PDB entry 9PDD | electron microscopy, 4.16 A resolution (low resolution: residue-level contacts below are approximate; hydrogen-bond / salt-bridge calls are withheld) | chains B and C of the 11 polymer chains in the assembly

# Chain B (and C)
Protein: Vesicle-fusing ATPase
Source organism: Cricetulus griseus
Notes: EC 3.6.4.6; chain C of this document is another copy of the same molecule, construct and numbering; everything in this record applies to it too
Reference sequence: P18708 (NSF_CRIGR); residues 1-744 here = UniProt positions 1-744
Amino-acid sequence (747 residues; numbered -2 to 744; the number before each row is that of its first residue; numbers below 1 keep their minus sign (Gly-2 is residue -2)):
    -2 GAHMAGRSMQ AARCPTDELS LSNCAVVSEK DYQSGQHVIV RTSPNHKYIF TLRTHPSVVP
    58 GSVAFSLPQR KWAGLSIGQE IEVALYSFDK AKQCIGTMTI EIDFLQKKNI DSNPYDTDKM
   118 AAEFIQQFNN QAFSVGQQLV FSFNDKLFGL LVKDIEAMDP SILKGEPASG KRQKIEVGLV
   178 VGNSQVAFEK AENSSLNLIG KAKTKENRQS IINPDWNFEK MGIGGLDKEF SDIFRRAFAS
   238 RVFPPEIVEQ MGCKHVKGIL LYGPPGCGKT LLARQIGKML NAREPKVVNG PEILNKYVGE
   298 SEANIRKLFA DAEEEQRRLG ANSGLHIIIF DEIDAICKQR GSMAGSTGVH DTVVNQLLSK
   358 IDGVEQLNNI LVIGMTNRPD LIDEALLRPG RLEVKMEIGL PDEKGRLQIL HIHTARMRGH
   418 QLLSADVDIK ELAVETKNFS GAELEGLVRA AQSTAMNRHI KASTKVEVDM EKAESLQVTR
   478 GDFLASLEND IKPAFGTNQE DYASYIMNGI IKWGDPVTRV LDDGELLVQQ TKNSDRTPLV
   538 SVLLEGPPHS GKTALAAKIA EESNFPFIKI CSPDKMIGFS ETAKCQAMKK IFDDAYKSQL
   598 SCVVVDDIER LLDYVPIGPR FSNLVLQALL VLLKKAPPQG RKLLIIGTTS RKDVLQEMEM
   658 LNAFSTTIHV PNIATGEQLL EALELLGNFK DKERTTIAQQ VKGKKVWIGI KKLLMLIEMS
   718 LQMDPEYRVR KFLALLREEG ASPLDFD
Disordered / not traced: -2 to 0, 157-168, 741-744
Construct notes: expression tag (-2 to 0)
Ligand contacts:
  - ADP (adenosine-5'-diphosphate), molecule 1: Gly219, Ile220, Gly221, Leu223, Pro262, Gly263, Cys264, Gly265, Lys266, Thr267, Leu268, Ile406, His410, Gly438, Ala439, Glu442
  - ADP, molecule 2: Lys251, Arg385, Arg388
  - ATP (adenosine-5'-triphosphate): Met504, Asn505, Gly506, Ile507, Ile508, Trp510, Val514, Pro545, His546, Ser547, Gly548, Lys549, Thr550, Ala551, Asp604, Ile707, Lys708
Curated features (UniProtKB/Swiss-Prot):
  - binding site (ATP): Asn505 to Trp510, Pro545 to Leu552
  - binding site (Mg(2+)): Thr550
  - modified residue: Lys105 (N6-acetyllysine), Ser207 (Phosphoserine), Tyr259 (Phosphotyrosine), Ser569 (Phosphoserine)
From the paper describing this entry:
  - binding site for Unknown SNARE protein: Tyr294
  - binding site for phosphate ion: Glu329
  - mutagenesis - I209N: decreased catalytic activity on ternary SNARE complexes (citing earlier work)
  - mutagenesis - I209N: unchanged catalytic activity on binary SNARE complexes (citing earlier work)
  - post-translational modification sites: Ser207 (citing earlier work)

# Interface between chain B and chain C
Residue-residue contacts (55; chain B residue first):
  Ile209(B) - Val463(C)
  Trp213(B) - Thr461(C)
  Trp213(B) - Lys462(C)
  Trp213(B) - Val463(C)
  Asn214(B) - Thr461(C)
  Asn214(B) - Lys462(C)
  Phe215(B) - Thr461(C)
  Arg232(B) - Thr451(C)
  Arg232(B) - Asn454(C)
  Arg233(B) - Asp487(C)
  Phe240(B) - Met453(C)
  Phe240(B) - Ile457(C)
  Glu246(B) - Arg413(C)
  Gln247(B) - His417(C)
  Met248(B) - Met414(C)
  Met248(B) - Gln449(C)
  Lys251(B) - Arg446(C)
  Val295(B) - Asn292(C)
  Val295(B) - Lys293(C)
  Gly296(B) - Leu291(C)
  Glu297(B) - Lys293(C)
  Gly338(B) - Arg375(C)
  Ser339(B) - Arg375(C)
  Gly342(B) - Met340(C)
  Ser343(B) - Ala341(C)
  Thr349(B) - Pro288(C)
  Asn352(B) - Ala332(C)
  Gln353(B) - Pro288(C)
  Ser356(B) - Asn286(C)
  Ser356(B) - Gly287(C)
  Gly360(B) - Thr267(C)
  Val361(B) - Arg271(C)
  Val361(B) - Asp328(C)
  Gln363(B) - Arg271(C)
  Arg385(B) - Pro262(C)
  Arg385(B) - Gly263(C)
  Pro386(B) - Glu440(C)
  Glu390(B) - Asp487(C)
  Gln527(B) - Gln719(C)
  Asp532(B) - Glu715(C)
  Arg533(B) - Asn505(C)
  Arg533(B) - Leu683(C)
  Arg533(B) - Glu715(C)
  Thr534(B) - Glu715(C)
  Lys586(B) - Ile574(C)
  Pro616(B) - Arg617(C)
  Phe618(B) - Arg617(C)
  Asn620(B) - Asp610(C)
  Gln624(B) - Arg607(C)
  Gln624(B) - Asp610(C)
  Gln624(B) - Tyr611(C)
  Leu627(B) - Arg607(C)
  Leu629(B) - Ile574(C)
  Glu656(B) - Pro613(C)
  Ser662(B) - Met712(C)
Also at the interface, not in a pair above, chain B (62 interface residues in all): Ala236, Ile244, Gly249, Cys250, Val253, Tyr294, Arg337, Met340, Lys357, Leu523, Gln526, Asn530, Ser531, Pro535, Leu621, Ala625, Val628, Lys632, Glu654, Met655, Asn659
Also at the interface, not in a pair above, chain C (61 interface residues in all): Val284, Ile326, Glu329, Asp331, Asn374, Leu419, Ala439, Ala447, Ser450, Ser460, Val465, Leu473, Met504, His546, Pro570, Asp571, Gly575, Ile614, Asn685, Leu711, Met716

# Overview
62 residues of chain B and 61 residues of chain C are in contact. Ligands of chain B: ATP and ADP. From the
paper: a binding site for Unknown SNARE protein at Tyr294(B); I209N of chain B reduces catalytic activity on
ternary SNARE complexes.
Chain B and chain C are both Vesicle-fusing ATPase (Cricetulus griseus); the structure, 22bin20S complex
(NSF-alphaSNAP-2:2 syntaxin-1a:SNAP-25), hydrolyzing, class 29, was determined by electron microscopy together
with 9OJR, 9OJU, 9OJZ, 9OK3, 9OK5, 9OKC and 17 further entries from the same study.
